PDB entry 6NX5 | X-ray diffraction, 1.55 A resolution | chains A and B

== Chain A (and B) ==
Molecule: Pumilio domain-containing protein C56F2.08c
From: Schizosaccharomyces pombe
Notes: fragment: RRM domain; chain B of this document is another copy of the same molecule, construct and numbering; everything in this record applies to it too
UniProtKB: O60059 (YG58_SCHPO); residues 1-79 here = UniProt positions 1-79
Amino-acid sequence (83 residues; numbered -3 to 79; the number before each row is that of its first residue; numbers below 1 keep their minus sign (Ser-3 is residue -3)):
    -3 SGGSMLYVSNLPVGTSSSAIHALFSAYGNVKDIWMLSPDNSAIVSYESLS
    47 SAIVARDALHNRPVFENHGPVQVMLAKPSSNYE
Differences from the reference sequence: expression tag (-3 to 0)
What the authors report for this chain:
  - self-association interface (contacts with another copy of this molecule): Tyr3, Ile39, Lys73
  - mutagenesis - Y3A/I39A/K73A: abolished binding to another copy of this molecule

== Chain A / chain B interface ==
Residue-residue contacts - 42 pairs, chain A then chain B:
  Ser-3(A) - Asp28(B)
  Gly-2(A) - Trp30(B)
  Gly-1(A) - Trp30(B)  hydrogen bond (backbone-side chain)
  Met1(A) - Met1(B)  hydrophobic
  Met1(A) - Trp30(B)
  Met1(A) - Ile39(B)  hydrophobic
  Tyr3(A) - Tyr3(B)
  Tyr3(A) - Leu32(B)  hydrophobic
  Ser13(A) - Ser75(B)  hydrogen bond
  Ile29(A) - Ser75(B)  hydrogen bond (backbone-side chain)
  Trp30(A) - Met1(B)  hydrophobic
  Trp30(A) - Ala72(B)
  Trp30(A) - Lys73(B)
  Trp30(A) - Pro74(B)
  Met31(A) - Leu71(B)
  Met31(A) - Ala72(B)
  Met31(A) - Lys73(B)  hydrogen bond (backbone-backbone)
  Leu32(A) - Tyr3(B)  hydrophobic
  Leu32(A) - Met70(B)
  Leu32(A) - Leu71(B)
  Leu32(A) - Ala72(B)  hydrophobic
  Asp35(A) - Met70(B)
  Met70(A) - Leu32(B)
  Ala72(A) - Trp30(B)  hydrophobic
  Ala72(A) - Met31(B)
  Ala72(A) - Leu32(B)  hydrophobic
  Lys73(A) - Trp30(B)
  Lys73(A) - Met31(B)  hydrogen bond (backbone-backbone)
  Lys73(A) - Asp35(B)  salt bridge
  Ser75(A) - Ile29(B)
  Ser75(A) - Trp30(B)
  Ser76(A) - Ser13(B)
  Ser76(A) - Asp28(B)
  Ser76(A) - Ile29(B)  hydrogen bond (backbone-backbone)
  Asn77(A) - Lys27(B)  hydrogen bond (side chain-backbone)
  Asn77(A) - Asp28(B)  hydrogen bond
  Tyr78(A) - Ser13(B)
  Tyr78(A) - His17(B)
  Tyr78(A) - Val26(B)
  Tyr78(A) - Lys27(B)  hydrogen bond (backbone-backbone)
  Tyr78(A) - Ile29(B)
  Glu79(A) - Lys27(B)
Other interface residues (no listed pair), chain A (22 interface residues in all): Ile39, Leu71, Pro74

== In short ==
The interface between chain A and chain B involves 22 residues on one side and 19 on the other, with 9
hydrogen bonds and 1 salt bridge. Polar pairs include Lys73(A)-Asp35(B), Gly-1(A)-Trp30(B) and
Ser13(A)-Ser75(B). The paper reports that Y3A/I39A/K73A of chain A abolish binding to another copy of this
molecule; a self-association interface involving Tyr3(A), Ile39(A) and Lys73(A).
Chain A and chain B are both Pumilio domain-containing protein C56F2.08c (Schizosaccharomyces pombe); the
structure, Crystal structure of the RRM domain of S. pombe Puf1 in the P21 space group, was determined by
X-ray diffraction, deposited together with 6NWW and 6NY5.
